Entry 7BGU (X-ray diffraction, 2.43 A resolution); this record covers chains A and F of the 3 polymer chains in the assembly.

[Chain A]
Protein: Gag-Pro-Pol polyprotein
From: Mason-Pfizer monkey virus
Notes: EC 3.6.1.23, 3.4.23.-, 2.7.7.49, 2.7.7.7, 3.1.26.4, 2.7.7.-, 3.1.-.-
Reference sequence: P07572 (POL_MPMV); residues 1-114 here correspond to UniProt positions 760-873 (UniProt number = residue number + 759)
Chain sequence (114 residues; row label = number of the first residue in the row):
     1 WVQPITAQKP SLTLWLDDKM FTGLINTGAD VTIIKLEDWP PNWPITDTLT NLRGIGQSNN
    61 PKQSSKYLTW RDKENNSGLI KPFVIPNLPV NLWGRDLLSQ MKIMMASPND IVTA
Unresolved in the structure: 56-57, 109-114
Differences from the reference sequence: engineered mutation Ala7 (Cys766 in P07572), Asn26 (Asp785 in P07572), Ala106 (Cys865 in P07572)
Curated features (UniProtKB/Swiss-Prot):
  - site: Ala114 (Cleavage)
Reported in the primary citation:
  - conformationally variable residues (order/disorder transition, side-chain flip): Asn26, Gly56 to Gln57
  - binding site for peptidomimetic inhibitor (chain F): Asn26

[Chain F]
Protein: peptidomimetic inhibitor
Chain sequence (7 residues; numbered 1 to 7; the number before each row is that of its first residue):
     1 PXVXAMT
Modified residues: 0A1 (O-methyl-L-tyrosine) at position 2; PSA (3-hydroxy-4-amino-5-phenylpentanoic acid) at position 4

[Chain A / chain F interface]
Pairs across the interface (15; chain A residue first):
  Lys9(A) - 0A1_2(F)
  Leu24(A) - PSA_4(F)
  Asn26(A) - PSA_4(F)
  Gly28(A) - PSA_4(F)
  Gly28(A) - Ala5(F)
  Gly28(A) - Met6(F)  hydrogen bond (backbone-backbone)
  Ala29(A) - Met6(F)  hydrophobic
  Asp30(A) - Met6(F)
  Asp30(A) - Thr7(F)
  Ile33(A) - Met6(F)  hydrophobic
  Arg53(A) - Ala5(F)
  Arg53(A) - Met6(F)
  Pro89(A) - PSA_4(F)
  Val90(A) - PSA_4(F)
  Leu92(A) - PSA_4(F)
Other interface residues (no listed pair), chain A (15 interface residues in all): Asn51, Leu52, Gly54, Ile55
Other interface residues (no listed pair), chain F (6 interface residues in all): Val3

[In short]
15 residues of chain A and 6 residues of chain F are in contact, with 1 hydrogen bond. The hydrogen-bonded
pair Gly28(A)-Met6(F) is a backbone contact. The paper reports a binding site for peptidomimetic inhibitor
(chain F) at Asn26(A); conformational variability at Asn26(A) and Gly56(A).
Here chain A is Gag-Pro-Pol polyprotein (Mason-Pfizer monkey virus) and chain F is peptidomimetic inhibitor.
Entry 7BGU (Mason-Pfizer Monkey Virus Protease mutant C7A/D26N/C106A in complex with peptidomimetic inhibitor)
was determined by X-ray diffraction, deposited together with 7BGT.
